PDB entry 5Z2U | X-ray diffraction, 2.35 A resolution | chains A and H of the 4 polymer chains in the assembly

== Chain A (and H) ==
Name: 2-succinyl-5-enolpyruvyl-6-hydroxy-3-cyclohexene-1-carboxylate synthase
Source organism: Escherichia coli (strain K12)
Notes: EC 2.2.1.9; chain H of this document is another copy of the same molecule, construct and numbering; everything in this record applies to it too
UniProtKB: P17109 (MEND_ECOLI); residues 1-556 here = UniProt positions 1-556
Amino-acid sequence (556 residues; numbered 1 to 556; the number before each row is that of its first residue):
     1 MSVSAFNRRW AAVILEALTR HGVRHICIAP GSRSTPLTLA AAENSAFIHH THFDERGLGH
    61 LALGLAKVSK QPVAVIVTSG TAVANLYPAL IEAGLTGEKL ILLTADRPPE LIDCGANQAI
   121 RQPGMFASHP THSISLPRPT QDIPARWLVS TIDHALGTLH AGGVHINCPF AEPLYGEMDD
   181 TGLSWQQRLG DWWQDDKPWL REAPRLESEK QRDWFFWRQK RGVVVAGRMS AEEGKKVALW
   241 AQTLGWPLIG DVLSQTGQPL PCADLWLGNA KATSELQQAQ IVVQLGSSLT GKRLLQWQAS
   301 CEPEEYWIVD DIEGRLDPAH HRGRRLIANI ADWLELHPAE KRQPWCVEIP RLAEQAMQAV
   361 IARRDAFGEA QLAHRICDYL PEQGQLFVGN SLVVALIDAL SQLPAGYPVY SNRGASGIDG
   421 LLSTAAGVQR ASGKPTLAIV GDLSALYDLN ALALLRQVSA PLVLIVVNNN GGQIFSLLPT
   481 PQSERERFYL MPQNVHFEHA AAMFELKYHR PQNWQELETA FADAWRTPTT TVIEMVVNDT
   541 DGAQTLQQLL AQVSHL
Sequence notes: engineered mutation Ala395 (Arg in P17109)
UniProt features mapped onto this chain:
  - mutagenesis: Glu55 (E55Q: Loss of activity)
Metal / ion sites: Mg2+: Asp442, Asn469, Gly471 (together with TD6)
Small-molecule neighbours:
  - TD6 ((4S)-4-{3-[(4-amino-2-methylpyrimidin-5-yl)methyl]-5-(2-{[(S)-hydroxy(phosphonooxy)phosphoryl]oxy}ethyl)-4-methyl-1,3lambda~5~-thiazol-2-yl}-4-hydroxybutanoic acid), molecule 1: Pro30, Gly31, Glu55, Thr78, Thr81, Ala82, Asn85, Asn117
  - TD6, molecule 2: Ser391, Leu392, Ser416, Gly417, Ile418, Asp419, Gly441, Asp442, Leu443, Ser444, Tyr447, Asn469, Gly471, Gly472, Gln473, Ile474, Phe475

== How chain A and chain H interact ==
Contacting residue pairs (147; chain A residue first):
  Ile28(A) - Phe488(H)  hydrophobic
  Pro30(A) - Tyr489(H)
  Pro30(A) - Met491(H)
  Gly31(A) - Phe475(H)
  Gly31(A) - Tyr489(H)
  Ser32(A) - Phe475(H)
  Ser32(A) - Leu478(H)
  Thr35(A) - Tyr489(H)  hydrogen bond
  Thr38(A) - Phe488(H)
  Leu39(A) - Pro481(H)  hydrophobic
  Leu39(A) - Glu484(H)
  Leu39(A) - Tyr489(H)
  Ala42(A) - Glu484(H)
  Ala42(A) - Phe488(H)  hydrophobic
  His49(A) - Arg487(H)  hydrogen bond (backbone-side chain)
  His49(A) - Phe488(H)
  Thr51(A) - Arg487(H)
  Thr51(A) - Met491(H)
  His52(A) - Met491(H)
  Phe53(A) - Leu446(H)  hydrophobic
  Phe53(A) - Tyr447(H)
  Phe53(A) - Met491(H)
  Phe53(A) - Gln493(H)
  Asp54(A) - Arg56(H)  salt bridge
  Asp54(A) - Tyr447(H)
  Glu55(A) - Tyr447(H)  hydrogen bond
  Arg56(A) - Asp54(H)  salt bridge
  Arg56(A) - Arg56(H)
  Arg56(A) - Asn85(H)  hydrogen bond
  Thr81(A) - Pro88(H)
  Thr81(A) - Ala415(H)
  Thr81(A) - Gly417(H)
  Thr81(A) - Asp419(H)  hydrogen bond
  Ala84(A) - Tyr87(H)  hydrophobic
  Ala84(A) - Ile91(H)  hydrophobic
  Asn85(A) - Arg56(H)  hydrogen bond
  Asn85(A) - Asp419(H)  hydrogen bond
  Asn85(A) - Tyr447(H)  hydrogen bond
  Tyr87(A) - Ala84(H)  hydrophobic
  Tyr87(A) - Tyr87(H)  hydrophobic
  Tyr87(A) - Met125(H)  hydrogen bond (side chain-backbone)
  Pro88(A) - Thr81(H)
  Pro88(A) - Asn85(H)
  Ile91(A) - Ala84(H)  hydrophobic
  Ile91(A) - Ile120(H)  hydrophobic
  Ile91(A) - Met125(H)  hydrophobic
  Leu95(A) - Ile120(H)  hydrophobic
  Glu110(A) - His320(H)  hydrogen bond (backbone-side chain)
  Asp113(A) - Arg315(H)
  Cys114(A) - Arg315(H)
  Cys114(A) - Leu316(H)
  Cys114(A) - Asp317(H)  hydrogen bond (backbone-backbone)
  Cys114(A) - Pro318(H)
  Gly115(A) - Arg315(H)  hydrogen bond (backbone-backbone)
  Asn117(A) - Arg413(H)
  Asn117(A) - Ser416(H)  hydrogen bond
  Gln118(A) - Gly414(H)
  Gln118(A) - Ala415(H)
  Ile120(A) - Ile91(H)  hydrophobic
  Ile120(A) - Leu95(H)  hydrophobic
  Arg121(A) - Ser128(H)  hydrogen bond (side chain-backbone)
  Arg121(A) - His129(H)  hydrogen bond (backbone-side chain)
  Gly124(A) - Ala127(H)
  Met125(A) - Tyr87(H)  hydrogen bond (backbone-side chain)
  Met125(A) - Met125(H)
  Met125(A) - Ala127(H)  hydrophobic
  Ala127(A) - Gly124(H)
  Ala127(A) - Met125(H)  hydrophobic
  Ser128(A) - Arg121(H)  hydrogen bond
  His129(A) - Arg121(H)  hydrogen bond (side chain-backbone)
  Tyr175(A) - Leu478(H)  hydrophobic
  Tyr175(A) - Pro479(H)
  Tyr175(A) - Thr480(H)
  Tyr175(A) - Tyr489(H)
  Arg315(A) - Asp113(H)
  Arg315(A) - Cys114(H)
  Arg315(A) - Gly115(H)  hydrogen bond (backbone-backbone)
  Leu316(A) - Cys114(H)
  Asp317(A) - Cys114(H)  hydrogen bond (backbone-backbone)
  Pro318(A) - Leu111(H)
  Pro318(A) - Cys114(H)
  His320(A) - Glu110(H)  hydrogen bond (side chain-backbone)
  His320(A) - Cys114(H)
  Arg413(A) - Asn117(H)
  Gly414(A) - Asn117(H)
  Gly414(A) - Gln118(H)
  Ala415(A) - Thr81(H)
  Ala415(A) - Gln118(H)
  Ser416(A) - Asn117(H)  hydrogen bond
  Gly417(A) - Thr81(H)
  Asp419(A) - Thr81(H)  hydrogen bond
  Asp419(A) - Asn85(H)  hydrogen bond
  Leu446(A) - Phe53(H)  hydrophobic
  Leu446(A) - Asn450(H)  hydrogen bond (backbone-side chain)
  Leu446(A) - Met503(H)  hydrophobic
  Tyr447(A) - Phe53(H)
  Tyr447(A) - Asp54(H)
  Tyr447(A) - Glu55(H)  hydrogen bond
  Tyr447(A) - Asn85(H)  hydrogen bond
  Tyr447(A) - Asn450(H)  hydrogen bond (backbone-side chain)
  Leu449(A) - Leu449(H)  hydrophobic
  Asn450(A) - Leu446(H)  hydrogen bond (side chain-backbone)
  Asn450(A) - Tyr447(H)  hydrogen bond (side chain-backbone)
  Ala453(A) - Gln493(H)
  Arg456(A) - Gln493(H)  hydrogen bond (side chain-backbone)
  Arg456(A) - Asn494(H)
  Arg456(A) - Val495(H)
  Phe475(A) - Gly31(H)
  Phe475(A) - Ser32(H)
  Leu478(A) - Ser32(H)
  Pro479(A) - Tyr175(H)
  Thr480(A) - Tyr175(H)
  Pro481(A) - Leu39(H)  hydrophobic
  Glu484(A) - Leu39(H)
  Glu484(A) - Ala42(H)
  Arg487(A) - His49(H)  hydrogen bond (side chain-backbone)
  Arg487(A) - Thr51(H)
  Phe488(A) - Thr38(H)
  Phe488(A) - Ala42(H)  hydrophobic
  Phe488(A) - His49(H)
  Tyr489(A) - Pro30(H)
  Tyr489(A) - Gly31(H)
  Tyr489(A) - Thr35(H)  hydrogen bond
  Tyr489(A) - Leu39(H)
  Tyr489(A) - Tyr175(H)
  Met491(A) - Ile28(H)
  Met491(A) - Ala29(H)
  Met491(A) - Pro30(H)
  Met491(A) - Thr51(H)
  Gln493(A) - Phe53(H)
  Gln493(A) - Ala453(H)
  Gln493(A) - Arg456(H)  hydrogen bond (backbone-side chain)
  Asn494(A) - Arg456(H)
  Val495(A) - Arg456(H)
  Val495(A) - Phe504(H)  hydrophobic
  His496(A) - Met503(H)
  Phe497(A) - Met503(H)  hydrophobic
  His499(A) - His499(H)  hydrogen bond
  His499(A) - Ala502(H)
  His499(A) - Met503(H)
  Ala500(A) - Met503(H)  hydrophobic
  Ala502(A) - His499(H)
  Met503(A) - Leu446(H)  hydrophobic
  Met503(A) - His496(H)
  Met503(A) - Phe497(H)  hydrophobic
  Met503(A) - His499(H)
  Met503(A) - Ala500(H)  hydrophobic
Other interface residues (no listed pair), chain A (78 interface residues in all): Leu111, Ile112, Ala116, Ala119, Leu443, Phe504
Other interface residues (no listed pair), chain H (79 interface residues in all): His52, Ile112, Ala116, Ala119, Leu443

== Summary ==
Chain A and chain H form an interface of 78 and 79 residues respectively, with 35 hydrogen bonds and 2 salt
bridges. Polar contacts include Asp54(A)-Arg56(H), Thr35(A)-Tyr489(H) and His49(A)-Arg487(H). Chain A binds
compound TD6. From UniProt: one mutagenesis site on chain A.
Chain A and chain H are both 2-succinyl-5-enolpyruvyl-6-hydroxy-3-cyclohexene-1-carboxylate synthase
(Escherichia coli (strain K12)); the structure, ThDP-Mn2+ complex of R395A variant of EcMenD soaked with
2-ketoglutarate for 5 min, was determined by X-ray diffraction, deposited together with 5Z2P, 5Z2R and 5EJM.
